PDB entry 8Y4X | electron microscopy, 3.20 A resolution | chains A and B

Chain A:
Protein: N-acetylneuraminate transporter small subunit
Organism: Fusobacterium nucleatum
UniProtKB: Q8RDN8 (Q8RDN8_FUSNN); residue numbers follow UniProt; this construct covers 1-617
Chain sequence (664 residues; each row starts with the number of its first residue; numbers below 1 keep their minus sign (Met-46 is residue -46)):
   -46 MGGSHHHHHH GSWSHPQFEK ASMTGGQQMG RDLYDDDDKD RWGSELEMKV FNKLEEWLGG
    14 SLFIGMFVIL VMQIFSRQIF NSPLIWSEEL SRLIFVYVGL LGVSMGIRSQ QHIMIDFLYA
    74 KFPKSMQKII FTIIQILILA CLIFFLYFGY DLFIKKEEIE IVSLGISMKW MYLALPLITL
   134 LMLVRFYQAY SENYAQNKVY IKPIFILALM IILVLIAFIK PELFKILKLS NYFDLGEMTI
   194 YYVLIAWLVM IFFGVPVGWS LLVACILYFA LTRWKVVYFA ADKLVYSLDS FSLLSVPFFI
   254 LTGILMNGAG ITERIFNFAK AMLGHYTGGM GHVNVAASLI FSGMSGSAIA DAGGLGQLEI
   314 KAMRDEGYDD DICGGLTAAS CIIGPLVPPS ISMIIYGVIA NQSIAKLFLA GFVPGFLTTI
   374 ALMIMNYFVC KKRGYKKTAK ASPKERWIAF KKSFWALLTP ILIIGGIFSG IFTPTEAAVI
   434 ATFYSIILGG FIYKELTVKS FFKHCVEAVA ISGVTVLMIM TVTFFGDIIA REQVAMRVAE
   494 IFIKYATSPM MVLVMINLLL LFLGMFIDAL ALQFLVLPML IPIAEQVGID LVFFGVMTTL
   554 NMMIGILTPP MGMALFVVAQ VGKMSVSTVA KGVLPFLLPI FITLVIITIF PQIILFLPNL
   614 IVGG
Not modelled in the structure: -46 to 0, 613-617
Differences from the reference sequence: initiating methionine (-46); expression tag (-45 to 0)
Metal / ion sites: Na+ site 1: Ser295, Ser298, Gly337, Val340, Pro342; Na+ site 2 near Glu312 (its only coordinating residue here)
Ligand contacts: phosphatidylethanolamine (PTY): Ile89, Ala93, Phe97, Tyr100, Phe101, Leu162, Leu166, Pro174, Glu175, Phe177, Lys178, Leu180, Lys181, Leu182, Ile219, Leu220, Ala223, Trp227, Tyr231

Chain B:
Protein: Nanobody against FnTRAP
Organism: Vicugna pacos
Notes: antibody fragment or engineered binder
Chain sequence (128 residues; row label = number of the first residue in the row):
     1 QVQLQESGGG LVQAGGSLRL SCTTSGFNFD DYAIGWFRQA PGKEREGVSC IHCTAYTPYY
    61 ARSVRDRFTI SSDNATNTVF LQMNNLRPED TAVYYCVADA TRYPYPEFYD YVGQGTQVTV
   121 SSHHHHHH
Not modelled in the structure: 1, 122-128
Cystine bridges: Cys22-Cys96, Cys50-Cys53

How chain A and chain B interact:
Pairs across the interface - 32 pairs, chain A then chain B:
  Gly189(A) - Arg102(B)
  Glu190(A) - Cys53(B)
  Glu190(A) - Ala55(B)
  Glu190(A) - Arg102(B)  salt bridge
  Met191(A) - Ala55(B)  hydrophobic
  Tyr194(A) - Tyr56(B)
  Tyr221(A) - Pro104(B)
  Tyr221(A) - Tyr105(B)
  Phe222(A) - Tyr105(B)
  Arg226(A) - Thr101(B)
  Arg226(A) - Tyr103(B)
  Arg226(A) - Asp110(B)  salt bridge
  Lys228(A) - Phe108(B)  hydrogen bond (side chain-backbone)
  Val229(A) - Phe108(B)  hydrophobic
  Phe232(A) - Phe108(B)  hydrophobic
  Ile481(A) - Tyr105(B)
  Arg484(A) - Thr54(B)  hydrogen bond (backbone-side chain)
  Arg484(A) - Tyr59(B)  hydrogen bond
  Arg484(A) - Pro104(B)  hydrogen bond (side chain-backbone)
  Arg484(A) - Tyr105(B)
  Arg484(A) - Pro106(B)
  Arg484(A) - Glu107(B)  salt bridge
  Glu485(A) - Thr54(B)
  Glu485(A) - Pro104(B)
  Gln486(A) - Thr54(B)
  Gln486(A) - Pro58(B)
  Gln486(A) - Tyr59(B)
  Gln486(A) - Tyr60(B)
  Met489(A) - Thr57(B)
  Arg490(A) - Tyr56(B)
  Glu538(A) - Arg62(B)  salt bridge
  Glu538(A) - Arg65(B)  salt bridge
Interface residues without a listed pair, chain A (20 interface residues in all): Thr225, Asp480, Glu493
Interface residues without a listed pair, chain B (20 interface residues in all): Asp99

Summary:
The chain A/chain B interface involves 20 residues from each chain; the contacts include 4 hydrogen bonds and
5 salt bridges. Polar contacts include Glu190(A)-Arg102(B), Arg226(A)-Asp110(B) and Arg484(A)-Glu107(B). Bound
to chain A: phosphatidylethanolamine. Ser295(A), Ser298(A), Gly337(A), Val340(A) and Pro342(A) form the Na+
site 1.
Chain A is N-acetylneuraminate transporter small subunit (Fusobacterium nucleatum) and chain B is Nanobody
against FnTRAP (Vicugna pacos); the structure, Apo form of Tripartite ATP-independent Periplasmic (TRAP)
transporter from Fusobacterium nucleatum, was determined by electron microscopy (same publication as 8Y4W).
